Entry 1B33 (X-ray diffraction, 2.30 A resolution); this record covers chains F and N of the 7 polymer chains in the assembly.

# Chain F
Molecule: Allophycocyanin, beta chain
Source organism: Mastigocladus laminosus
Notes: fragment: beta chains
UniProt: P00318 (PHAB_MASLA); residue numbers follow UniProt; this construct covers 1-161
Chain sequence (161 residues; each row starts with the number of its first residue):
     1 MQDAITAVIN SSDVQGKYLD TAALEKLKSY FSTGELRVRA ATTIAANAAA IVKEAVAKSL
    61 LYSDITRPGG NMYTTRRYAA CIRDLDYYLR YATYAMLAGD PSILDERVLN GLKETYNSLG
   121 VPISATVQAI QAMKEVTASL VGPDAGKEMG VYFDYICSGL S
Sequence notes: modified residue (71)
Modified residues: Asn-71 (n-methyl asparagine; MEN)
Glycans and other covalent adducts: phycocyanobilin (CYC) linked to Cys-81
Residues lining bound ligands:
  - phycocyanobilin (CYC), molecule 1: Leu-60, Ile-65, Asn-71, Met-72, Arg-76, Arg-77, Ala-80, Arg-83, Asp-84, Leu-85, Tyr-87, Tyr-88, Tyr-91, Arg-107, Val-108, Leu-112, Thr-115, Tyr-116, Leu-119, Val-121, Pro-122, Ala-125, Thr-126, Ala-129
  - phycocyanobilin (CYC), molecule 2: Leu-61, Tyr-62, Thr-66, Met-72, Tyr-73, Thr-74, Thr-75, Tyr-78
Curated features (UniProtKB/Swiss-Prot):
  - binding site ((2R,3E)-phycocyanobilin): Cys-81
  - modified residue: Asn-71 (N4-methylasparagine)
What the authors report for this chain:
  - binding site for phycocyanobilin: Thr-74, Tyr-87

# Chain N
Molecule: Phycobilisome 7.8 kd linker polypeptide
Source organism: Mastigocladus laminosus
Notes: fragment: peptide linker
UniProt: P20116 (PYC1_MASLA); residue numbers follow UniProt; this construct covers 1-67
Chain sequence (67 residues; each row starts with the number of its first residue):
     1 GRLFKITACV PSQTRIRTQR ELQNTYFTKL VPYENWFREQ QRIQKMGGKI VKVELATGKQ
    61 GINTGLA
Residues lining bound ligands:
  - phycocyanobilin (CYC), molecule 1: Arg-2, Phe-4, Tyr-33, Trp-36, Phe-37, Gln-40, Gln-41, Gln-44, Gly-61
  - phycocyanobilin (CYC), molecule 2: Ser-12, Arg-20, Glu-21, Leu-22, Thr-25
What the authors report for this chain:
  - binding site for phycocyanobilin: Phe-37

# How chain F and chain N interact
Pairs across the interface (18):
  Met-1(F) / Gly-65(N)  hydrogen bond (backbone-backbone)
  Met-1(F) / Ala-67(N)  hydrogen bond (backbone-backbone)
  Gln-2(F) / Ile-62(N)
  Gln-2(F) / Thr-64(N)  hydrogen bond (side chain-backbone)
  Gln-2(F) / Gly-65(N)
  Thr-6(F) / Thr-64(N)
  Asn-10(F) / Asn-63(N)  hydrogen bond (side chain-backbone)
  Asn-10(F) / Thr-64(N)  hydrogen bond (side chain-backbone)
  Asp-13(F) / Asn-63(N)
  Val-14(F) / Asn-63(N)
  Glu-106(F) / Gly-1(N)  hydrogen bond (side chain-backbone)
  Glu-106(F) / Thr-57(N)
  Glu-106(F) / Ala-67(N)
  Arg-107(F) / Ala-67(N)  hydrogen bond (side chain-backbone)
  Asn-110(F) / Leu-3(N)
  Asn-110(F) / Leu-30(N)
  Asn-110(F) / Ala-56(N)  hydrogen bond (side chain-backbone)
  Glu-114(F) / Lys-5(N)  salt bridge
Also at the interface, not in a pair above, chain F (12 interface residues in all): Ile-9, Asp-105
Also at the interface, not in a pair above, chain N (13 interface residues in all): Lys-59, Leu-66

# Overview
12 residues of chain F face 13 of chain N across their interface; the contacts include 8 hydrogen bonds and 1
salt bridge. Polar contacts include Glu-114(F)/Lys-5(N), Met-1(F)/Ala-67(N) and Gln-2(F)/Thr-64(N). Bound to
chain F: phycocyanobilin. Ligands of chain N: phycocyanobilin. The paper reports a binding site for
phycocyanobilin at Thr-74(F), Tyr-87(F) and Phe-37(N).
Here chain F is Allophycocyanin, beta chain and chain N is Phycobilisome 7.8 kd linker polypeptide, both from
Mastigocladus laminosus. Entry 1B33 (Structure of light harvesting complex of allophycocyanin alpha and beta
chains/core-linker complex AP*LC7.8) was determined by X-ray diffraction.
